8BDJ - chains A and B of the 3 polymer chains in the assembly; structure by X-ray diffraction, 2.02 A resolution.

[Chain A]
Protein: Elongin-B
From: Homo sapiens
UniProtKB: Q15370 (ELOB_HUMAN); residue numbers follow UniProt; this construct covers 1-104
Chain sequence (104 residues; row label = number of the first residue in the row):
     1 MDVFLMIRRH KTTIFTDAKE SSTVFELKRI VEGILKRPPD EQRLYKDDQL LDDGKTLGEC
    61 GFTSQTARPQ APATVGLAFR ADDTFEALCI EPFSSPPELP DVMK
Curated features (UniProtKB/Swiss-Prot):
  - modified residue: Met1 (N-acetylmethionine), Thr84 (Phosphothreonine)

[Chain B]
Protein: Elongin-C
From: Homo sapiens
UniProtKB: Q15369 (ELOC_HUMAN); numbering as in UniProt (aligned over 17-112)
Chain sequence (97 residues; each row starts with the number of its first residue):
    16 MMYVKLISSD GHEFIVKREH ALTSGTIKAM LSGPGQFAEN ETNEVNFREI PSHVLSKVCM
    76 YFTYKVRYTN SSTEIPEFPI APEIALELLM AANFLDC
Not modelled in the structure: 50-56
Sequence notes: initiating methionine (16)

[Interface between chain A and chain B]
Pairs across the interface (54):
  Phe4(A) - Thr78(B)
  Phe4(A) - Arg82(B)
  Met6(A) - Met75(B)  hydrophobic
  Arg8(A) - His27(B)
  Lys11(A) - Asp25(B)  hydrogen bond (side chain-backbone)
  Lys11(A) - Gly26(B)
  Lys11(A) - His27(B)
  Lys11(A) - Glu28(B)  hydrogen bond (backbone-backbone)
  Thr12(A) - Glu28(B)
  Thr12(A) - Ile30(B)
  Thr13(A) - Glu28(B)  hydrogen bond (backbone-backbone)
  Thr13(A) - Phe29(B)
  Thr13(A) - Ile30(B)  hydrogen bond (backbone-backbone)
  Ile14(A) - Ile30(B)
  Phe15(A) - Tyr18(B)
  Phe15(A) - Phe29(B)  hydrophobic
  Phe15(A) - Ile30(B)  hydrogen bond (backbone-backbone)
  Phe15(A) - Val31(B)  hydrophobic
  Phe15(A) - Ser71(B)
  Phe15(A) - Cys74(B)  hydrophobic
  Phe15(A) - Met75(B)  hydrophobic
  Thr16(A) - Tyr18(B)  hydrogen bond
  Ile34(A) - Tyr18(B)
  Ile34(A) - Ile30(B)  hydrophobic
  Leu35(A) - Ile30(B)  hydrophobic
  Pro69(A) - Met75(B)
  Pro69(A) - Thr78(B)
  Pro69(A) - Tyr79(B)  hydrophobic
  Pro69(A) - Arg82(B)
  Gln70(A) - Met75(B)
  Gln70(A) - Tyr79(B)
  Gln70(A) - Tyr83(B)
  Gln70(A) - Pro91(B)
  Gln70(A) - Phe93(B)
  Gln70(A) - Pro94(B)
  Pro72(A) - Met75(B)
  Glu91(A) - His27(B)
  Pro92(A) - His27(B)  hydrogen bond (backbone-side chain)
  Phe93(A) - His27(B)
  Phe93(A) - Phe29(B)  hydrophobic
  Phe93(A) - Ser67(B)
  Phe93(A) - His68(B)
  Phe93(A) - Ser71(B)
  Ser94(A) - Asp25(B)
  Ser94(A) - Pro66(B)
  Ser94(A) - Ser67(B)  hydrogen bond (backbone-side chain)
  Ser94(A) - His68(B)  hydrogen bond
  Ser95(A) - His68(B)
  Pro96(A) - His68(B)
  Pro96(A) - Glu98(B)
  Pro97(A) - Glu102(B)
  Leu99(A) - Pro97(B)
  Leu99(A) - Glu98(B)
  Met103(A) - Pro97(B)
Other interface residues (no listed pair), chain A (25 interface residues in all): His10, Pro100
Other interface residues (no listed pair), chain B (28 interface residues in all): Lys32, Glu92, Ile99, Leu101

[Overview]
Chain A and chain B form an interface of 25 and 28 residues respectively, with 9 hydrogen bonds. Among the
polar pairs are Lys11(A)-Asp25(B), Thr16(A)-Tyr18(B) and Pro92(A)-His27(B).
Chain A is Elongin-B and chain B is Elongin-C, both from Homo sapiens; the structure, VCB in complex with
compound 30, was determined by X-ray diffraction, deposited together with 8BDI, 8BDL, 8BDM, 8BDN, 8BDO, 8BDS
and 3 further entries.
